Entry 7LFJ (X-ray diffraction, 1.70 A resolution); this record covers chains A and B of the 3 polymer chains in the assembly.

== Chain A ==
Name: Histocompatibility 2, M region locus 3
Organism: Mus musculus
Notes: engineered mutation(s): G299 deletion
UniProtKB: Q31093 (Q31093_MOUSE); aligned to UniProt positions 25-300 over residues 1-276 (the alignment contains insertions or deletions, so no single offset holds)
Chain sequence (282 residues; row label = number of the first residue in the row):
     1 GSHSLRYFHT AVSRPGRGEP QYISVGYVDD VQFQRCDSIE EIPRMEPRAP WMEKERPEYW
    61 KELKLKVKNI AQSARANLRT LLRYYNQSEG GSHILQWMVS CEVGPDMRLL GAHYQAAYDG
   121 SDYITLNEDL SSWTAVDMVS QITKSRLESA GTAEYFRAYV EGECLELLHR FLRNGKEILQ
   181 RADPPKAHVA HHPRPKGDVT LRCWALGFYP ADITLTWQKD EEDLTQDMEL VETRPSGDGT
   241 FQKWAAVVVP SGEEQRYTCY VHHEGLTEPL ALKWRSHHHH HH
Disordered / not traced: 277-282
Differences from the reference sequence: expression tag (277-282)
Disulfides: Cys101-Cys164, Cys203-Cys259
Covalent attachments: N-acetylglucosamine (NAG) linked to Asn86
Ion coordination: Na+: Ala150, Thr152 (shared with 1 residue of chain D)

== Chain B ==
Name: Beta-2-microglobulin
Organism: Mus musculus
UniProtKB: P01887 (B2MG_MOUSE); residues 1-99 here correspond to UniProt positions 21-119 (UniProt number = residue number + 20)
Chain sequence (99 residues; each row starts with the number of its first residue):
     1 IQKTPQIQVY SRHPPENGKP NILNCYVTQF HPPHIEIQML KNGKKIPKVE MSDMSFSKDW
    61 SFYILAHTEF TPTETDTYAC RVKHDSMAEP KTVYWDRDM
Differences from the reference sequence: variant Asp85 (Ala105 in P01887)
Disulfides: Cys25-Cys80

== How chain A and chain B interact ==
Contacting residue pairs - 55 pairs, chain A then chain B:
  Phe8(A) with Phe56(B)
  His9(A) with Phe56(B)
  Thr10(A) with Phe56(B); Phe62(B)
  Glu19(A) with His34(B), salt bridge
  Val25(A) with Asp53(B); Met54(B); Ser55(B)
  Tyr27(A) with Ser55(B), hydrogen bond; Tyr63(B), hydrogen bond
  Gln32(A) with Asp53(B), hydrogen bond
  Arg35(A) with Asp53(B), salt bridge
  Arg48(A) with Asp53(B), salt bridge
  Ile94(A) with Pro33(B)
  Gln96(A) with His31(B), hydrogen bond; Phe56(B); Trp60(B), hydrogen bond (side chain-backbone); Phe62(B)
  Trp97(A) with Phe56(B)
  Met98(A) with Phe56(B), hydrophobic; Trp60(B), hydrophobic
  Gln115(A) with Trp60(B)
  Ala116(A) with Trp60(B)
  Ala117(A) with Trp60(B)
  Asp119(A) with Ile1(B), hydrogen bond (backbone-backbone); His31(B)
  Gly120(A) with Ile1(B); His31(B); Trp60(B)
  Ser121(A) with Ile1(B)
  Asp122(A) with Trp60(B), hydrogen bond
  His192(A) with Asp98(B), salt bridge
  Arg202(A) with Asp98(B), hydrogen bond (side chain-backbone); Met99(B)
  Trp204(A) with Asp98(B); Met99(B)
  Val231(A) with Gln8(B)
  Glu232(A) with Gln8(B), hydrogen bond (backbone-side chain); Thr28(B), hydrogen bond
  Thr233(A) with Tyr26(B)
  Arg234(A) with Gln8(B), hydrogen bond; Tyr10(B); Tyr26(B); Met99(B), hydrogen bond (side chain-backbone)
  Pro235(A) with Tyr10(B), hydrogen bond (backbone-side chain); Asn24(B); Tyr26(B)
  Ser236(A) with Arg12(B), hydrogen bond (backbone-side chain); Asn24(B), hydrogen bond (backbone-side chain)
  Gly237(A) with Arg12(B), hydrogen bond (backbone-side chain)
  Asp238(A) with Arg12(B)
  Gln242(A) with Tyr10(B); Ser11(B), hydrogen bond (side chain-backbone); Arg12(B), hydrogen bond (side chain-backbone)
  Trp244(A) with Met99(B), hydrogen bond (side chain-backbone)
Also at the interface, not in a pair above, chain A (35 interface residues in all): Ile23, Leu206
Also at the interface, not in a pair above, chain B (27 interface residues in all): His13, Pro14, Gln29, Ser57, Lys58, Asp59, Leu65

== Overview ==
35 residues of chain A and 27 residues of chain B are in contact, with 19 hydrogen bonds and 4 salt bridges.
Polar pairs include Glu19(A)-His34(B), Arg35(A)-Asp53(B) and Arg48(A)-Asp53(B). N-acetylglucosamine is
covalently linked to Asn86(A). The Na+ site is built by Ala150(A) and Thr152(A).
Here chain A is Histocompatibility 2, M region locus 3 and chain B is Beta-2-microglobulin, both from Mus
musculus. Entry 7LFJ (MODEL OF MHC CLASS Ib H2-M3 WITH MOUSE ND1 N-TERMINAL HEPTAPEPTIDE, ALA MUTANT, REFINED
AT 1.70 ...) was determined by X-ray diffraction, deposited together with 7LFI, 7LFK, 7LFL and 7LFM.
